Entry 7X35 (electron microscopy, 3.19 A resolution); this record covers chains B and C of the 5 polymer chains in the assembly.

# Chain B
Protein: VP2
Organism: Coxsackievirus B1
Reference sequence: A0A2S0RQC2 (A0A2S0RQC2_9ENTO); residues 1-263 here correspond to UniProt positions 70-332 (UniProt number = residue number + 69)
Chain sequence (263 residues; numbered 1 to 263; the number before each row is that of its first residue):
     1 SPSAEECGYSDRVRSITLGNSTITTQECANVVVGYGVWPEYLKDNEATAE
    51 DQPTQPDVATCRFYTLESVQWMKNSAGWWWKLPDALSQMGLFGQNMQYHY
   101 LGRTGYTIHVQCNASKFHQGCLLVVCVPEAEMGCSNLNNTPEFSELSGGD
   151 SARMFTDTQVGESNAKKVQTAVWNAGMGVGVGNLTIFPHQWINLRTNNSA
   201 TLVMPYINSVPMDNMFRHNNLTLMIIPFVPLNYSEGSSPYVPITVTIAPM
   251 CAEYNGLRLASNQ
Unresolved in the structure: 1-13, 27-29, 43-50, 258-263

# Chain C
Protein: VP3
Organism: Coxsackievirus B1
Notes: EC 3.4.22.29, 3.6.1.15, 3.4.22.28, 2.7.7.48
Reference sequence: L7UV52 (L7UV52_9ENTO); residues 1-238 here correspond to UniProt positions 333-570 (UniProt number = residue number + 332)
Chain sequence (238 residues; each row starts with the number of its first residue):
     1 GLPVMTTPGSTQFLTSDDFQSPSAMPQFDVTPEMQIPGRVNNLMEIAEVD
    51 SVVPVNNTEDNVSSLKAYQIPVQSNSDNGKQVFGFPLQPGANNVLNRTLL
   101 GEILNYYTHWSGSIKLTFMFCGSAMATGKFLLAYSPPGAGVPKNRKDAML
   151 GTHVIWDVGLQSSCVLCVPWISQTHYRYVVEDEYTAAGYVTCWYQTNIVV
   201 PADVQSSCDILCFVSACNDFSVRMLKDTPFIRQDTFYQ
Unresolved in the structure: 173-185

# Chain B / chain C interface
Pairs across the interface (56):
  Y35(B) - G38(C)
  V37(B) - P37(C)  hydrophobic
  K116(B) - S123(C)
  K116(B) - M125(C)
  F117(B) - M125(C)  hydrophobic
  F117(B) - A202(C)
  F117(B) - D203(C)
  F117(B) - V204(C)  hydrophobic
  Q119(B) - G122(C)
  Q119(B) - S123(C)
  Q119(B) - Q205(C)
  Q119(B) - S207(C)
  C121(B) - M119(C)  hydrophobic
  C121(B) - C121(C)  hydrophobic
  W173(B) - S63(C)
  W173(B) - S64(C)
  V181(B) - L65(C)  hydrophobic
  V181(B) - Y68(C)
  G182(B) - S51(C)
  G182(B) - V52(C)
  G182(B) - Y68(C)  hydrogen bond (backbone-side chain)
  N183(B) - R97(C)
  N183(B) - T98(C)
  N183(B) - L99(C)  hydrogen bond (side chain-backbone)
  T185(B) - D50(C)  hydrogen bond (side chain-backbone)
  T185(B) - S51(C)
  I186(B) - I46(C)  hydrophobic
  I186(B) - L99(C)  hydrophobic
  W191(B) - F213(C)  hydrophobic
  N193(B) - F120(C)
  N193(B) - C121(C)
  R195(B) - F120(C)
  R195(B) - G122(C)
  R195(B) - S123(C)  hydrogen bond (side chain-backbone)
  R195(B) - A124(C)
  R195(B) - A126(C)
  R195(B) - V158(C)  hydrogen bond (side chain-backbone)
  R195(B) - G159(C)
  R195(B) - S162(C)
  Y206(B) - P37(C)
  N208(B) - M34(C)
  N208(B) - I36(C)
  S209(B) - M34(C)
  I226(B) - L65(C)  hydrophobic
  P227(B) - L65(C)
  F228(B) - Y68(C)  hydrophobic
  F228(B) - Q69(C)  hydrogen bond (backbone-side chain)
  V229(B) - C121(C)  hydrophobic
  V229(B) - D209(C)
  V229(B) - L211(C)  hydrophobic
  P230(B) - Q69(C)
  N232(B) - Q205(C)
  N232(B) - S207(C)
  Y233(B) - Q205(C)
  S234(B) - D203(C)
  E235(B) - D203(C)
Interface residues without a listed pair, chain B (34 interface residues in all): H118, V172, T196, P205, I207, V210, P211
Interface residues without a listed pair, chain C (37 interface residues in all): V49, C208

# In short
The interface between chain B and chain C involves 34 residues on one side and 37 on the other; the contacts
include 6 hydrogen bonds. Polar contacts include G182(B)-Y68(C), N183(B)-L99(C) and T185(B)-D50(C).
Here chain B is VP2 and chain C is VP3, both from Coxsackievirus B1. Entry 7X35 (Cryo-EM structure of
Coxsackievirus B1 A-particle in complex with nAb 8A10 (CVB1-A:8A10)) was determined by electron microscopy
(same publication as 7X2G, 7X2I, 7X2O, 7X2T, 7X2W, 7X37 and 7 further entries).
